8WT9 - chains C and F of the 10 polymer chains in the assembly; structure by electron microscopy, 2.70 A resolution.

Chain C:
Protein: IS621 transposase
Organism: Escherichia coli
Reference sequence: A0A0E0Y1P1 (A0A0E0Y1P1_ECO1C); numbering as in UniProt (aligned over 1-326)
Chain sequence (328 residues; each row starts with the number of its first residue; numbers below 1 keep their minus sign (Gly-1 is residue -1)):
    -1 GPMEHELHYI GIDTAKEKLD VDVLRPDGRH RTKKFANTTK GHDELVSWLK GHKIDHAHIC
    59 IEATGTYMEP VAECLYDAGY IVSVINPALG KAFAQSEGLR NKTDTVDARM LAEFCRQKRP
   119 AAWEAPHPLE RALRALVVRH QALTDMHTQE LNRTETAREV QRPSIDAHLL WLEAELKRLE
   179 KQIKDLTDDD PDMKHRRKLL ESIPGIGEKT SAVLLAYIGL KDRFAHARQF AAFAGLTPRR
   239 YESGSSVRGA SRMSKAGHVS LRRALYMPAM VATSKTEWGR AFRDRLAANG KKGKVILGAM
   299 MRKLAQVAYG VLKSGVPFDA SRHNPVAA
Disordered / not traced: -1 to 4, 323-326
Differences from the reference sequence: expression tag (-1 to 0)
What the authors report for this chain:
  - binding site for target DNA: Ser241
  - binding site for donor DNA: Ser241
  - conformationally variable residues (order/disorder transition): Ser241
  - mutagenesis - D11A/E60A/D102A/D105A, S241A: abolished catalytic activity

Chain F:
Molecule: bridge RNA
Organism: Escherichia coli
Sequence (180 nucleotides; each row starts with the number of its first residue; numbers below 1 keep their minus sign (G-2 is residue -2)):
    -2 GGGAGUGCAG AGAAAAUCGG CCAGUUUUCU CUGCCUGCAG UCCGCAUGCC GUAUCGGGCC
    58 UUGGGUUCUA ACCUGUUCUG UAGAUUUAUG CAGCGGACUG CCUUUCUCCC AAAGUGAUAA
   118 ACCGGACAGU AUCAUGGACC GGUUUUCCCG GUAAUCCGUA UUUACAAGGC UGGUUUCACU
Disordered / not traced: -2 to 109

Interface between chain C and chain F:
Contacting residue pairs (89):
  Ala61(C) with G165(F), hydrogen bond to the base; G166(F), sugar contact
  Gly63(C) with G165(F), sugar contact
  Thr64(C) with A164(F), sugar contact; G165(F), sugar contact
  Asn84(C) with G166(F), hydrogen bond to the base; C167(F), hydrogen bond to the sugar
  Pro85(C) with G165(F), base contact; G166(F), base contact
  Ala86(C) with G166(F), base contact
  Arg132(C) with G166(F), salt bridge to the phosphate
  Val136(C) with G165(F), phosphate contact
  Asp143(C) with A125(F), hydrogen bond to the sugar
  Gln147(C) with G126(F), phosphate contact; U127(F), hydrogen bond to the phosphate
  Asn150(C) with G126(F), hydrogen bond to the base; U127(F), hydrogen bond to the sugar
  Arg151(C) with U127(F), salt bridge to the phosphate; A128(F), salt bridge to the phosphate
  Thr154(C) with A128(F), sugar contact
  Arg221(C) with U168(F), hydrogen bond to the base
  Phe222(C) with U168(F), sugar contact
  Ala225(C) with A116(F), sugar contact
  Arg226(C) with G169(F), sugar contact; G170(F), salt bridge to the phosphate
  Gln227(C) with U168(F), hydrogen bond to the sugar; G169(F), hydrogen bond to the phosphate
  Ala230(C) with G169(F), sugar contact
  Phe231(C) with C167(F), hydrogen bond to the sugar; U168(F), sugar contact
  Leu234(C) with G121(F), base contact
  Thr235(C) with G169(F), base contact
  Pro236(C) with C120(F), base contact; G121(F), sugar contact; G169(F), hydrogen bond to the base
  Arg238(C) with C120(F), base contact; G170(F), hydrogen bond to the base; U171(F), sugar contact
  Ser249(C) with C120(F), hydrogen bond to the sugar; G121(F), sugar contact; G122(F), phosphate contact
  Arg250(C) with G122(F), salt bridge to the phosphate
  Met251(C) with G121(F), hydrogen bond to the phosphate; G122(F), hydrogen bond to the phosphate; A123(F), sugar contact
  Lys253(C) with A123(F), salt bridge to the phosphate; C124(F), salt bridge to the phosphate
  Ala254(C) with C167(F), hydrogen bond to the sugar
  Gly255(C) with C167(F), hydrogen bond to the base
  His256(C) with G166(F), phosphate contact; C167(F), salt bridge to the phosphate
  Val257(C) with C124(F), sugar contact
  Arg260(C) with A123(F), hydrogen bond to the phosphate; C124(F), salt bridge to the phosphate
  Arg261(C) with A123(F), sugar contact; C124(F), hydrogen bond to the sugar; A125(F), hydrogen bond to the sugar
  Tyr264(C) with A123(F), stacking on the base
  Arg283(C) with A118(F), salt bridge to the phosphate; C119(F), salt bridge to the phosphate
  Lys289(C) with C120(F), salt bridge to the phosphate; G121(F), salt bridge to the phosphate
  Lys290(C) with G122(F), base contact
  Lys292(C) with G122(F), sugar contact; A123(F), salt bridge to the phosphate
  Val293(C) with G121(F), hydrogen bond to the sugar; G122(F), base contact
  Gly296(C) with G121(F), sugar contact
  Ala297(C) with G121(F), hydrogen bond to the sugar
  Met299(C) with A123(F), sugar contact
  Arg300(C) with C120(F), base contact; G121(F), hydrogen bond to the base
  Lys301(C) with A117(F), salt bridge to the phosphate; A118(F), salt bridge to the phosphate
  Gln304(C) with A116(F), sugar contact; A117(F), hydrogen bond to the phosphate
  Val305(C) with A116(F), sugar contact
  Gly308(C) with A116(F), base contact
  Val309(C) with A116(F), base contact
  Lys311(C) with A116(F), phosphate contact
  Ser312(C) with A116(F), hydrogen bond to the base
  Val314(C) with A116(F), hydrogen bond to the base
  Pro315(C) with A116(F), hydrogen bond to the base
  Phe316(C) with A116(F), base contact
  Asp317(C) with A116(F), hydrogen bond to the base
  Arg320(C) with A116(F), hydrogen bond to the base; A117(F), sugar contact
  His321(C) with A116(F), hydrogen bond to the base; A117(F), sugar contact
Other interface residues (no listed pair), chain C (66 interface residues in all): Ile83, Thr146, Arg156, Ala223, His224, Phe280, Leu284, Asn287, Asn322
Other interface residues (no listed pair), chain F (23 interface residues in all): U115, U129

Overview:
66 residues of chain C and 23 residues of chain F are in contact; the contacts include 31 hydrogen bonds, 16
salt bridges and 1 aromatic stacking contact. Polar contacts include Ala61(C)-G165(F), Asn84(C)-G166(F) and
Asn150(C)-G126(F). The paper reports a binding site for target DNA at Ser241(C); D11A/E60A/D102A/D105A and
S241A of chain C abolish catalytic activity.
Chain C is IS621 transposase and chain F is bridge RNA, both from Escherichia coli; the structure, Cryo-EM
structure of the IS621 recombinase in complex with bridge RNA, donor DNA, and target DNA ..., was determined
by electron microscopy, deposited together with 8WT6, 8WT7 and 8WT8.
